Entry 8XOW (electron microscopy, 3.32 A resolution); this record covers chains U and U5 of the 36 polymer chains in the assembly.

[Chain U (and U5)]
Protein: Tail tube terminator protein
Source organism: Escherichia phage Lambda
Notes: chain U5 of this document is another copy of the same molecule, construct and numbering; everything in this record applies to it too
Reference sequence: P03732 (TTTP_LAMBD); residues 4-134 here correspond to UniProt positions 1-131 (UniProt number = residue number - 3)
Sequence (131 residues; row label = number of the first residue in the row):
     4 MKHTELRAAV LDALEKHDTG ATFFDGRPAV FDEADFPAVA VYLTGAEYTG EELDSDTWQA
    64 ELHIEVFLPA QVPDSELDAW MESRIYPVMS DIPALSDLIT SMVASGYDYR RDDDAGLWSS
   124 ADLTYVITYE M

[Interface between chain U and chain U5]
Pairs across the interface (29):
  Met4(U) with Asp81(U5); Met84(U5); Glu85(U5)
  His6(U) with Asp81(U5), salt bridge; Tyr110(U5)
  Thr7(U) with Ser78(U5); Asp81(U5)
  Arg10(U) with Asp77(U5), salt bridge; Ser78(U5), hydrogen bond; Asp81(U5), salt bridge
  Asp28(U) with Ser78(U5)
  Gly29(U) with Asp77(U5)
  Arg30(U) with Val75(U5), hydrogen bond (side chain-backbone); Pro76(U5); Asp77(U5); Leu80(U5); Arg114(U5)
  Pro31(U) with Gln74(U5); Pro76(U5), hydrophobic
  Gly48(U) with Tyr110(U5); Asp111(U5)
  Ala49(U) with Gly109(U5); Tyr110(U5), hydrogen bond (backbone-backbone)
  Glu50(U) with Ser108(U5)
  Tyr51(U) with Val106(U5), hydrophobic; Ala107(U5); Ser108(U5)
  Trp61(U) with Tyr110(U5), hydrophobic
  Met134(U) with Tyr89(U5)
Other interface residues (no listed pair), chain U (16 interface residues in all): Tyr45, Asp59

[Summary]
16 residues of chain U face 17 of chain U5 across their interface; the contacts include 3 hydrogen bonds and 3
salt bridges. Polar pairs include His6(U)-Asp81(U5), Arg10(U)-Asp77(U5) and Arg10(U)-Asp81(U5).
Both chains are Tail tube terminator protein (Escherichia phage Lambda). Entry 8XOW (Mature virion portal of
bacteriophage lambda) was determined by electron microscopy, deposited together with 8XOT, 8XOU, 8XPM and
8XQB.
